Entry 8B39 (X-ray diffraction, 1.40 A resolution); this record covers chains A and B.

Chain A:
Molecule: 14-3-3 protein sigma
Organism: Homo sapiens
Reference sequence: P31947 (1433S_HUMAN); numbering as in UniProt (aligned over 1-231)
Sequence (236 residues; row label = number of the first residue in the row; numbers below 1 keep their minus sign (Gly-4 is residue -4)):
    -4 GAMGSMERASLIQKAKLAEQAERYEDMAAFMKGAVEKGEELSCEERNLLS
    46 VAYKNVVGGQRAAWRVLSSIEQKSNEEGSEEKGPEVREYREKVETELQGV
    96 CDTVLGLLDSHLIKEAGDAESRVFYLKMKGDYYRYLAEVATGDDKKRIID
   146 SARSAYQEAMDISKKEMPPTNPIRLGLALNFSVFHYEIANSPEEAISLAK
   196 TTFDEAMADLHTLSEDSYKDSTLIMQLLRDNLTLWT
Covalent attachments: ru78299 (OT0) linked to Cys38
Differences from the reference sequence: expression tag (-4 to 0)
Metal / ion sites: Mg2+ site 1 near Glu2 (its only coordinating residue here); Mg2+ site 2 near Glu39 (its only coordinating residue here); Mg2+ site 3 near Glu89 (its only coordinating residue here)
Small-molecule neighbours: ru78299 (OT0; 2-chloranyl-N-[[1-[(2S,6R)-4-[(4-chlorophenyl)amino]-2,6-dimethyl-oxan-4-yl]carbonylpiperidin-4-yl]methyl]ethanamide): Arg41, Asn42, Phe119, Lys122, Pro167, Ile168, Gly171, Leu172, Leu218, Ile219, Leu222
From the paper describing this entry:
  - conformationally variable residues (side-chain flip): Leu218
  - binding site for ru78299: Cys38, Leu218, Leu222

Chain B:
Molecule: Estrogen receptor
Reference sequence: P03372 (ESR1_HUMAN); residues 591-595 here = UniProt positions 591-595
Sequence (5 residues; each row starts with the number of its first residue):
   591 FPATV
Modified residues: Thr594 (phosphothreonine; TPO)
From the paper describing this entry:
  - post-translational modification sites: Thr594 (citing earlier work)

Interface between chain A and chain B:
Residue-residue contacts (20):
  Lys49(A) - Thr594(B)
  Lys49(A) - Val595(B)
  Arg56(A) - Thr594(B)
  Arg60(A) - Phe591(B)
  Lys122(A) - Val595(B)  hydrogen bond (side chain-backbone)
  Arg129(A) - Thr594(B)
  Tyr130(A) - Thr594(B)
  Gly171(A) - Val595(B)
  Leu174(A) - Ala593(B)
  Leu174(A) - Thr594(B)
  Leu174(A) - Val595(B)  hydrophobic
  Asn175(A) - Thr594(B)
  Asn175(A) - Val595(B)  hydrogen bond (side chain-backbone)
  Val178(A) - Pro592(B)  hydrophobic
  Val178(A) - Ala593(B)
  Val178(A) - Thr594(B)
  Leu222(A) - Val595(B)  hydrophobic
  Asn226(A) - Pro592(B)
  Asn226(A) - Ala593(B)  hydrogen bond (side chain-backbone)
  Trp230(A) - Pro592(B)  hydrophobic
Interface residues without a listed pair, chain A (16 interface residues in all): Asp126, Glu182, Leu229

Summary:
16 residues of chain A face 5 of chain B across their interface; the contacts include 3 hydrogen bonds. Polar
pairs include Lys122(A)-Val595(B), Asn175(A)-Val595(B) and Asn226(A)-Ala593(B). Covalently linked ru78299: at
Cys38(A). The paper reports a binding site for ru78299 at Cys38(A), Leu218(A) and Leu222(A); a modification
site at Thr594(B).
Chain A is 14-3-3 protein sigma (Homo sapiens) and chain B is Estrogen receptor; the structure, Small
molecular stabilizer for ERalpha and 14-3-3 (1080299), was determined by X-ray diffraction, deposited together
with 8AI0, 8ALR, 8ALT, 8ALV, 8ALW, 8AM7 and 32 further entries.
